PDB entry 1U8H | X-ray diffraction, 2.10 A resolution | chains A and B of the 3 polymer chains in the assembly

# Chain A
Name: Antibody 2F5 (light chain)
From: Homo sapiens
Notes: antibody fragment or engineered binder
Amino-acid sequence (214 residues; each row starts with the number of its first residue):
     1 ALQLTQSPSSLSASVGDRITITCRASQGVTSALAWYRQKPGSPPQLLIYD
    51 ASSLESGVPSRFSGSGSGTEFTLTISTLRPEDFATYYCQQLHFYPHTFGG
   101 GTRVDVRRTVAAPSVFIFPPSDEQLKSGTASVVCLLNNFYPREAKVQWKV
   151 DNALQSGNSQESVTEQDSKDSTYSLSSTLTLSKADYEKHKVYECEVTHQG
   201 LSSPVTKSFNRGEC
Disulfides: Cys23-Cys88, Cys134-Cys194

# Chain B
Name: Antibody 2F5 (heavy chain)
From: Homo sapiens
Notes: antibody fragment or engineered binder
Amino-acid sequence (235 residues; row label = number of the first residue in the row; a row labelled like 35A-35B holds insertion residues (35A, then the next letters in order)):
     1 RITLKESGPPLVKPTQTLTLTCSFSGFSLSDFGVG
35A-35B VG
    36 WIRQPPGKALEWLAIIYSDDDKRYSPSLNTRLTITKDTSKNQVVLVM
82A-82C TRV
    83 SPVDTATYFCAHRRGPTT
100A-100N LFGVPIARGPVNAM
   101 DVWGQGITVTISSTSTKGPSVFPLAPSSKSTAGAAAALGCLVKDYFPEPV
   151 TVSWNSGALTSGVHTFPAVLQSSGLYSLSSVVTVPSSSLGTQTYTCNVNH
   201 KPSNTKVDKRVEPKSC
Disordered / not traced: 127-132, 190-191
Disulfides: Cys22-Cys92, Cys140-Cys196

# Chain A / chain B interface
Residue-residue contacts (78):
  Ala32(A) - Asn100L(B)
  Leu33(A) - Asn100L(B)
  Ala34(A) - Asn100L(B)
  Ala34(A) - Ala100M(B)  hydrophobic
  Tyr36(A) - Ala100M(B)
  Tyr36(A) - Met100N(B)  hydrogen bond (side chain-backbone)
  Tyr36(A) - Trp103(B)
  Gln38(A) - Gln39(B)  hydrogen bond
  Pro43(A) - Phe91(B)  hydrophobic
  Pro43(A) - Gly104(B)
  Pro44(A) - Leu45(B)  hydrophobic
  Pro44(A) - Trp103(B)
  Leu46(A) - Ala100M(B)  hydrophobic
  Leu46(A) - Asp101(B)
  Tyr49(A) - Arg96(B)
  Tyr49(A) - Gly100I(B)
  Tyr49(A) - Pro100J(B)  hydrophobic
  Tyr49(A) - Asn100L(B)
  Tyr49(A) - Ala100M(B)  hydrophobic
  Asp50(A) - Gly100I(B)
  Asp50(A) - Asn100L(B)  hydrogen bond
  Glu55(A) - Arg96(B)  salt bridge
  Glu55(A) - Asp101(B)
  Tyr87(A) - Gln39(B)  hydrogen bond
  Tyr87(A) - Lys43(B)
  Tyr87(A) - Ala44(B)
  Tyr87(A) - Leu45(B)  hydrophobic
  Gln89(A) - Trp47(B)
  Gln89(A) - Met100N(B)
  Leu91(A) - Arg95(B)
  Leu91(A) - Val100K(B)
  Leu91(A) - Asn100L(B)
  Leu91(A) - Ala100M(B)
  Tyr94(A) - Trp47(B)  hydrophobic
  Tyr94(A) - Tyr52(B)  hydrogen bond
  Tyr94(A) - Arg58(B)
  Pro95(A) - Trp47(B)  hydrophobic
  Pro95(A) - Pro61(B)
  His96(A) - Trp47(B)
  His96(A) - Arg95(B)
  Phe98(A) - Ile37(B)  hydrophobic
  Phe98(A) - Leu45(B)
  Phe98(A) - Trp47(B)
  Phe98(A) - Trp103(B)  hydrophobic
  Phe116(A) - Ala135(B)
  Phe116(A) - Ala137(B)  hydrophobic
  Phe118(A) - Leu124(B)
  Phe118(A) - Ala125(B)
  Phe118(A) - Pro126(B)
  Phe118(A) - Ala137(B)
  Ser121(A) - Phe122(B)
  Ser121(A) - Pro123(B)
  Glu123(A) - Val121(B)
  Glu123(A) - Lys209(B)  salt bridge
  Gln124(A) - Phe122(B)
  Gln124(A) - Lys143(B)
  Ser131(A) - Leu141(B)
  Ser131(A) - Lys143(B)
  Val133(A) - Leu124(B)  hydrophobic
  Leu135(A) - Ala137(B)  hydrophobic
  Leu135(A) - Phe166(B)  hydrophobic
  Leu135(A) - Val181(B)  hydrophobic
  Asn137(A) - His164(B)  hydrogen bond
  Asn137(A) - Thr183(B)  hydrogen bond
  Asn138(A) - His164(B)
  Gln160(A) - Val169(B)
  Gln160(A) - Leu170(B)  hydrogen bond (side chain-backbone)
  Gln160(A) - Gln171(B)
  Glu161(A) - Val169(B)
  Ser162(A) - Phe166(B)
  Ser162(A) - Pro167(B)  hydrogen bond (side chain-backbone)
  Val163(A) - Pro167(B)
  Thr164(A) - Phe166(B)
  Ser174(A) - His164(B)  hydrogen bond
  Ser174(A) - Phe166(B)
  Leu175(A) - Phe166(B)
  Ser176(A) - Phe166(B)
  Ser176(A) - Ser179(B)  hydrogen bond
Interface residues without a listed pair, chain A (43 interface residues in all): Ser31, Gly99, Gly100, Pro119, Thr129, Asp167, Thr180
Interface residues without a listed pair, chain B (49 interface residues in all): Glu46, Ile50, Asp56, Ser60, Gln105, Ala136, Leu138, Thr165

# Summary
43 residues of chain A face 49 of chain B across their interface, with 11 hydrogen bonds and 2 salt bridges.
Polar contacts include Glu55(A)-Arg96(B), Glu123(A)-Lys209(B) and Tyr36(A)-Met100N(B).
Here chain A is Antibody 2F5 (light chain) and chain B is Antibody 2F5 (heavy chain), both from Homo sapiens.
Entry 1U8H (Crystal structure of the HIV-1 Cross Neutralizing Monoclonal Antibody 2F5 in complex with gp41
Peptide ALDKWAS) was determined by X-ray diffraction, deposited together with 1U8I, 1U8J, 1U8L, 1U8M, 1U8N,
1U8O and 14 further entries.
